1GC6 - chain A; structure by X-ray diffraction, 2.90 A resolution.

Chain A:
Protein: Radixin
Source organism: Mus musculus
Notes: fragment: ferm domain
UniProtKB: P26043 (RADI_MOUSE); residues 1-297 here = UniProt positions 1-297
Sequence (297 residues; each row starts with the number of its first residue):
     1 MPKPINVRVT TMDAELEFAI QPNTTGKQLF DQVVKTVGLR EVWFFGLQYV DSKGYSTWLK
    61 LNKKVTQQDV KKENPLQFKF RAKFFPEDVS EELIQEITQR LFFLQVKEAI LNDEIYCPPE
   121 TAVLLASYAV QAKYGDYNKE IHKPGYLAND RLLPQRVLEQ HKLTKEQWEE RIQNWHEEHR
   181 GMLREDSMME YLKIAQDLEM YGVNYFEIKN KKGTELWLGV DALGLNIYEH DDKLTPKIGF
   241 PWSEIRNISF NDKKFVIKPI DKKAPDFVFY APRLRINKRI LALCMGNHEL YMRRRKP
Residues lining bound ligands: D-myo-inositol-1,4,5-triphosphate (I3P): Lys60, Asn62, Lys63, Lys278, Ala282
From the paper describing this entry:
  - binding site for D-myo-inositol-1,4,5-triphosphate: Lys60, Asn62, Lys63, Lys278
  - conformationally variable residues (helix shift, loop rearrangement): Asn138 to Asp150, Gln160 to Glu178, Ser243 to Phe269, Pro272 to Ile280
  - post-translational modification sites: Tyr146 (citing earlier work)

Summary:
Ligands of chain A: D-myo-inositol-1,4,5-triphosphate. The paper reports a binding site for
D-myo-inositol-1,4,5-triphosphate at Lys60, Asn62 and Lys63 among others; a modification site at Tyr146.
Chain A is Radixin (Mus musculus); the structure, Crystal structure of the radixin ferm domain complexed with
inositol-(1,4,5)-triphosphate, was determined by X-ray diffraction together with 1GC7 from the same study.
